Entry 4HPM (X-ray diffraction, 1.85 A resolution); this record covers chains A and B.

== Chain A ==
Protein: BCL-6 corepressor-like protein 1
From: Homo sapiens
UniProt: Q5H9F3 (BCORL_HUMAN); numbering as in UniProt (aligned over 1594-1711)
Chain sequence (122 residues; each row starts with the number of its first residue):
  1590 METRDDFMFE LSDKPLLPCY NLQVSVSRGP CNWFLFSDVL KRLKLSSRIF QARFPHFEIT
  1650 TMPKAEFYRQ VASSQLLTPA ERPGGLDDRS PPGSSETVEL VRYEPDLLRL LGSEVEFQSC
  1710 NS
Not modelled in the structure: 1590-1593
Construct notes: expression tag (1590-1593)
From the paper describing this entry:
  - mutagenesis - L1665D, L1665R: unchanged binding to Polycomb group RING finger protein 1 (chain B)

== Chain B ==
Protein: Polycomb group RING finger protein 1
From: Homo sapiens
UniProt: Q9BSM1 (PCGF1_HUMAN); residues 167-255 here = UniProt positions 167-255
Chain sequence (93 residues; numbered 163 to 255; the number before each row is that of its first residue):
   163 QGTREQLNLC LERLSSGKDK NKSVLQNKYV RCSVRAEVRH LRRVLCHRLM LNPQHVQLLF
   223 DNEVLPDHMT MKQIWLSRWF GKPSPLLLQY SVK
Not modelled in the structure: 178-188, 255
Construct notes: expression tag (163-166)
Curated features (UniProtKB/Swiss-Prot):
  - mutagenesis: Y191 (Y191A: Abolishes interaction with BCOR and BCORL1), R193 (R193A: Abolishes interaction with BCOR and BCORL1), S195 (S195F: Abolishes repressor activity. May be a PKC phosphorylation site), V206 (V206D: Abolishes interaction with BCOR and BCORL1)

== Interface between chain A and chain B ==
Residue-residue contacts (67):
  D1594(A) with R197(B)
  F1596(A) with R197(B); A198(B); H202(B)
  M1597(A) with R193(B); C194(B)
  F1598(A) with V192(B), hydrophobic; R193(B); C194(B), hydrophobic; A198(B), hydrophobic; H202(B); L203(B), hydrophobic; V206(B), hydrophobic
  E1599(A) with Y191(B); V192(B); R193(B), salt bridge
  L1600(A) with N189(B); Y191(B); V192(B), hydrophobic
  S1601(A) with N189(B); K190(B), hydrogen bond (backbone-backbone); Y191(B), hydrogen bond (backbone-backbone)
  D1602(A) with N189(B); Y191(B)
  K1603(A) with Y191(B)
  P1604(A) with Y191(B)
  L1605(A) with R193(B)
  L1606(A) with R193(B), hydrogen bond (backbone-side chain)
  C1608(A) with R193(B)
  N1610(A) with T165(B), hydrogen bond (side chain-backbone); R166(B), hydrogen bond (side chain-backbone); E167(B)
  P1619(A) with T165(B)
  C1620(A) with T165(B)
  N1621(A) with G164(B), hydrogen bond (side chain-backbone); T165(B); R166(B), hydrogen bond (side chain-backbone); Q168(B)
  F1623(A) with R193(B)
  Q1664(A) with W237(B); F242(B)
  L1665(A) with E167(B); Q168(B); L169(B), hydrophobic; V196(B), hydrophobic; W237(B), hydrophobic
  T1667(A) with G243(B); K244(B); P245(B)
  E1670(A) with P245(B); S246(B), hydrogen bond (side chain-backbone)
  Y1692(A) with Q168(B); R193(B), hydrogen bond
  E1703(A) with N189(B); R210(B), salt bridge
  E1705(A) with V206(B); H209(B), salt bridge; R210(B), salt bridge
  Q1707(A) with H202(B); R205(B)
  C1709(A) with H202(B), hydrogen bond (backbone-side chain); R205(B)
  N1710(A) with R201(B), hydrogen bond (backbone-side chain); H202(B)
  S1711(A) with E199(B); R201(B), hydrogen bond (backbone-side chain); H202(B)
Interface residues without a listed pair, chain A (30 interface residues in all): P1607
Interface residues without a listed pair, chain B (31 interface residues in all): N170, S195
From the paper, about this interface:
  - interface residues, chain A: L1665(A)

== Summary ==
The interface between chain A and chain B involves 30 residues on one side and 31 on the other; the contacts
include 12 hydrogen bonds and 4 salt bridges. Polar pairs include E1599(A)-R193(B), E1703(A)-R210(B) and
E1705(A)-H209(B). The paper reports that L1665D and L1665R of chain A leave binding to Polycomb group RING
finger protein 1 (chain B) unchanged; the interface residue L1665(A).
Chain A is BCL-6 corepressor-like protein 1 and chain B is Polycomb group RING finger protein 1, both from
Homo sapiens; the structure, PCGF1 Ub fold (RAWUL)/BCORL1 PUFD Complex, was determined by X-ray diffraction
together with 4HPL from the same study.
